8RL5 - chains K and L of the 4 polymer chains in the assembly; structure by electron microscopy, 3.79 A resolution.

[Chain K (and L)]
Molecule: Gluebody G5-006
Organism: Lama glama
Notes: chain L of this document is another copy of the same molecule, construct and numbering; everything in this record applies to it too
Chain sequence (127 residues; numbered -2 to 124; the number before each row is that of its first residue; numbers below 1 keep their minus sign (Ser-2 is residue -2)):
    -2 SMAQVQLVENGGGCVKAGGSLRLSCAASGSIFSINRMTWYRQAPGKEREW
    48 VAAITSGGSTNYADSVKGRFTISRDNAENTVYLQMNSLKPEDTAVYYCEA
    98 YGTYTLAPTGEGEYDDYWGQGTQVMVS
Unresolved in the structure: -2 to 0 (chain L: -2 to 1)
Disulfide bonds: Cys22-Cys95

[How chain K and chain L interact]
Disulfides between the chains: Cys11(K)-Cys11(L)
Residue-residue contacts (16; chain K residue first):
  Cys11(K) - Cys11(L)  disulfide
  Cys11(K) - Met122(L)
  Pro41(K) - Glu6(L)
  Pro41(K) - Gln117(L)
  Pro41(K) - Gly118(L)
  Gly42(K) - Gln117(L)
  Gln117(K) - Ala40(L)
  Gln117(K) - Pro41(L)
  Gln117(K) - Gly42(L)  hydrogen bond (side chain-backbone)
  Gln117(K) - Lys43(L)
  Gln117(K) - Arg45(L)  hydrogen bond
  Thr119(K) - Gln120(L)
  Gln120(K) - Gln120(L)  hydrogen bond (side chain-backbone)
  Met122(K) - Gly10(L)
  Met122(K) - Cys11(L)
  Met122(K) - Met122(L)  hydrophobic
Interface residues without a listed pair, chain K (10 interface residues in all): Val5, Glu6, Gly10
Interface residues without a listed pair, chain L (14 interface residues in all): Val92, Thr119

[In short]
The interface between chain K and chain L involves 10 residues on one side and 14 on the other; the contacts
include 1 disulfide bond and 3 hydrogen bonds. Among the polar pairs are Gln117(K)-Gly42(L),
Gln117(K)-Arg45(L) and Gln120(K)-Gln120(L).
Both chains are Gluebody G5-006 (Lama glama). Entry 8RL5 (DNA helicase RECQL5 in complex with homo Di-Gluebody
G5-006) was determined by electron microscopy, deposited together with 8RL7, 8RL9, 8RLA, 8RLB, 8RLC, 8RLE and
3 further entries.
